4XYM - chains A and C of the 4 polymer chains in the assembly; structure by X-ray diffraction, 1.90 A resolution.

# Chain A (and C)
Molecule: alpha subunit of Acyl-CoA synthetase (NDP forming)
Source organism: Korarchaeum cryptofilum (strain OPF8)
Notes: chain C of this document is another copy of the same molecule, construct and numbering; everything in this record applies to it too
Reference sequence: B1L3C9 (B1L3C9_KORCO); residue numbers follow UniProt; this construct covers 1-464
Chain sequence (464 residues; row label = number of the first residue in the row):
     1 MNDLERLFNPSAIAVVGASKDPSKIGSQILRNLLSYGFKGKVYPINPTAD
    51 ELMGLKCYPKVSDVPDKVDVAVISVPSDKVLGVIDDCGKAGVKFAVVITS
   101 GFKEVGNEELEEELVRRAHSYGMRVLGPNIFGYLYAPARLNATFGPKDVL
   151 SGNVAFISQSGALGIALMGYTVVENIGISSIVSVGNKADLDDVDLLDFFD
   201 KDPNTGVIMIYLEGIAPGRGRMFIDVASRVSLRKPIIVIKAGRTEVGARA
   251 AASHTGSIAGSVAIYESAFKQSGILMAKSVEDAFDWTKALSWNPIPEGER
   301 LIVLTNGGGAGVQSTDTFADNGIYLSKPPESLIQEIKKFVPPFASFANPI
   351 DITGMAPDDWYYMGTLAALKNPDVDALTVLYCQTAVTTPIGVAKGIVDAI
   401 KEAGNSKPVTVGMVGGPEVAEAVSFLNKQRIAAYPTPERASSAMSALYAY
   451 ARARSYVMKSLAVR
Metal / ion sites: Hg2+ site 1: Asn46, Ala49, Cys57; Hg2+ site 2: Val83, Cys87; Hg2+ site 3 near Met209 (its only coordinating residue here); Hg2+ site 4: Tyr381, Cys382
Small-molecule neighbours: coenzyme A (COA): Val16, Gly17, Ala18, Ser19, Lys24, Ile25, Ile45, Asn46, Pro47, Pro59, Ser74, Val75, Pro76, Lys79, Val83, Ile98, Thr99, Ser100, Asn129, Ile130, Phe131, Phe144, Gly161, Ala162
Reported in the primary citation:
  - specificity-determining residues: Phe144, Ala162, Ile165, Met355, Thr384, Ala385 (proposed by the authors, not directly observed)

# Chain A / chain C interface
Pairs across the interface (91):
  Gln28(A) with Ala385(C)
  Ser160(A) with Gly309(C)
  Ala162(A) with Gly307(C); Cys382(C)
  Leu163(A) with Gly309(C); Ala310(C); Cys382(C), hydrophobic
  Ile165(A) with Gln383(C); Thr384(C)
  Ala166(A) with Cys382(C), hydrophobic; Gln383(C); Val414(C); Gly415(C)
  Leu167(A) with Val414(C), hydrophobic
  Gly169(A) with Gly415(C); Gly416(C)
  Tyr170(A) with Gly415(C); Pro435(C)
  Val173(A) with Gly415(C); Gly416(C); Pro417(C)
  Tyr211(A) with Gly309(C), hydrogen bond (side chain-backbone); Gln313(C), hydrogen bond
  Ile239(A) with Gln313(C)
  Lys240(A) with Gln313(C)
  Ala241(A) with Val312(C), hydrophobic; Gln313(C)
  Gly242(A) with Val312(C); Asp316(C), hydrogen bond (backbone-side chain)
  Arg243(A) with Asp316(C), hydrogen bond (backbone-side chain); Thr317(C); Asp320(C), salt bridge
  Thr244(A) with Asp316(C), hydrogen bond; Ala319(C); Asp320(C)
  Val246(A) with Ala319(C), hydrophobic
  Gly247(A) with Asp316(C)
  His254(A) with Gly308(C)
  Lys278(A) with Asp320(C)
  Ser279(A) with Glu438(C)
  Val280(A) with Glu438(C), hydrogen bond (backbone-side chain)
  Glu281(A) with Glu281(C); Arg439(C), salt bridge
  Asn306(A) with Ala162(C)
  Gly308(A) with His254(C)
  Gly309(A) with Ser160(C); Leu163(C); Tyr211(C), hydrogen bond (backbone-side chain)
  Ala310(A) with Leu163(C)
  Val312(A) with Ala241(C), hydrophobic; Gly242(C); Ala251(C), hydrophobic; His254(C)
  Gln313(A) with Tyr211(C), hydrogen bond; Ile239(C); Lys240(C); Ala241(C)
  Thr315(A) with Val246(C)
  Asp316(A) with Ala241(C); Gly242(C), hydrogen bond (side chain-backbone); Arg243(C), hydrogen bond (side chain-backbone); Thr244(C), hydrogen bond; Gly247(C)
  Thr317(A) with Arg243(C)
  Ala319(A) with Thr244(C); Val246(C), hydrophobic
  Asp320(A) with Arg243(C), salt bridge; Thr244(C)
  Phe343(A) with Val105(C), hydrophobic
  Met355(A) with Phe144(C), hydrophobic
  Cys382(A) with Ala162(C); Leu163(C), hydrophobic; Ala166(C), hydrophobic
  Gln383(A) with Ile165(C); Ala166(C)
  Thr384(A) with Ile165(C)
  Ala385(A) with Gln28(C)
  Val414(A) with Ala166(C); Leu167(C), hydrophobic
  Gly415(A) with Ala166(C); Gly169(C); Tyr170(C); Val173(C)
  Gly416(A) with Gly169(C); Val173(C)
  Pro417(A) with Val173(C)
  Pro435(A) with Tyr170(C)
  Thr436(A) with Val280(C)
  Glu438(A) with Ser279(C); Val280(C), hydrogen bond (side chain-backbone)
  Arg439(A) with Glu281(C), salt bridge
Interface residues without a listed pair, chain A (58 interface residues in all): Val105, Phe144, Val172, Ala251, Gly307, Tyr324, Ser345, Asp351, Gly354
Interface residues without a listed pair, chain C (55 interface residues in all): Val172, Lys278, Asn306, Thr315, Tyr324, Phe343, Gly354, Thr436

# In short
The interface between chain A and chain C involves 58 residues on one side and 55 on the other, with 12
hydrogen bonds and 4 salt bridges. Polar contacts include Arg243(A)-Asp320(C), Glu281(A)-Arg439(C) and
Tyr211(A)-Gly309(C). Chain A binds coenzyme A. The paper reports specificity determinants Phe144(A), Ala162(A)
and Ile165(A) among others.
Both chains are alpha subunit of Acyl-CoA synthetase (NDP forming) (Korarchaeum cryptofilum (strain OPF8)).
Entry 4XYM (Ca. Korarchaeum cryptofilum dinucleotide forming Acetyl-coenzyme A synthetase 1 in complex with
coenzyme A, Ca-AMPCP and ...) was determined by X-ray diffraction, deposited together with 4XYL, 4XZ3, 4Y8V,
4YAJ, 4YAK, 4YB8, 4YBZ and 5HBR.
